7TMM - chains E and F of the 16 polymer chains in the assembly; structure by electron microscopy, 3.50 A resolution.

== Chain E ==
Protein: H(+)-transporting two-sector ATPase
Source organism: Saccharomyces cerevisiae
Notes: EC 7.1.2.2
UniProtKB: A0A6L0YX77 (A0A6L0YX77_YEASX); residues 0-616 here correspond to UniProt positions 1-617 (UniProt number = residue number + 1)
Sequence (639 residues; each row starts with the number of its first residue; numbering starts at 0):
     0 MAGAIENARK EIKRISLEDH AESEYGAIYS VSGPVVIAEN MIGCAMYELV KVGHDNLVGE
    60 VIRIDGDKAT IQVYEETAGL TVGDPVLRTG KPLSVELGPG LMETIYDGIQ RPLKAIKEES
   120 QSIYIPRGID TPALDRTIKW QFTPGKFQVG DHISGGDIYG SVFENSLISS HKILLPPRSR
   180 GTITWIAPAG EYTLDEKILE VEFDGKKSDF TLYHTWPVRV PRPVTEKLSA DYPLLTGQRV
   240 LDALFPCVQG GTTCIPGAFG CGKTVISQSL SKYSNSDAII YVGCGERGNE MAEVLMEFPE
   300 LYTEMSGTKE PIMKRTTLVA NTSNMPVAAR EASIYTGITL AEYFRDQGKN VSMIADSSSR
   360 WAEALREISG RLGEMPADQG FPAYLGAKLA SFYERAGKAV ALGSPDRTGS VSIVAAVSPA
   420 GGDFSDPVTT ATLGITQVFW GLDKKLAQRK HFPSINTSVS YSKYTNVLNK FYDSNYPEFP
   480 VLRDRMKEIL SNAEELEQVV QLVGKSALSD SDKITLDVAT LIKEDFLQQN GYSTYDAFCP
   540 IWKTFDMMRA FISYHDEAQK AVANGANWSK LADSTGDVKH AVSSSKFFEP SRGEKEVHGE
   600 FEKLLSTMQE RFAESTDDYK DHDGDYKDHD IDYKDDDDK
Not modelled in the structure: 0-23, 256-263, 418-423, 614-638
Construct notes: expression tag (617-638)

== Chain F ==
Protein: Vacuolar proton pump subunit B
Source organism: Saccharomyces cerevisiae
UniProtKB: A0A6A5Q585 (A0A6A5Q585_YEASX); residues 1-517 here = UniProt positions 1-517
Sequence (517 residues; numbered 1 to 517; the number before each row is that of its first residue):
     1 MVLSDKELFA INKKAVEQGF NVKPRLNYNT VSGVNGPLVI LEKVKFPRYN EIVNLTLPDG
    61 TVRQGQVLEI RGDRAIVQVF EGTSGIDVKK TTVEFTGESL RIPVSEDMLG RIFDGSGRPI
   121 DNGPKVFAED YLDINGSPIN PYARIYPEEM ISTGVSAIDT MNSIARGQKI PIFSASGLPH
   181 NEIAAQICRQ AGLVRPTKDV HDGHEENFSI VFAAMGVNLE TARFFKQDFE ENGSLERTSL
   241 FLNLANDPTI ERIITPRLAL TTAEYLAYQT ERHVLTILTD MSSYADALRE VSAAREEVPG
   301 RRGYPGYMYT DLSTIYERAG RVEGRNGSIT QIPILTMPND DITHPIPDLT GYITEGQIFV
   361 DRQLHNKGIY PPINVLPSLS RLMKSAIGEG MTRKDHGDVS NQLYAKYAIG KDAAAMKAVV
   421 GEEALSIEDK LSLEFLEKFE KTFITQGAYE DRTVFESLDQ AWSLLRIYPK EMLNRISPKI
   481 LDEFYDRARD DADEDEEDPD TRSSGKKKDA SQEESLI
Not modelled in the structure: 1-14, 195-206, 486-517

== Interface between chain E and chain F ==
Pairs across the interface (93; chain E residue first):
  Tyr-28(E) / Arg-71(F)
  Tyr-28(E) / Gly-72(F)  hydrogen bond (backbone-backbone)
  Ser-29(E) / Ile-70(F)  hydrogen bond (side chain-backbone)
  Val-30(E) / Tyr-49(F)  hydrophobic
  Val-30(E) / Glu-69(F)
  Val-30(E) / Ile-70(F)  hydrogen bond (backbone-backbone)
  Ser-31(E) / Leu-68(F)
  Ser-31(E) / Glu-69(F)
  Gly-32(E) / Tyr-49(F)  hydrogen bond (backbone-side chain)
  Thr-76(E) / Tyr-49(F)
  Ala-77(E) / Tyr-49(F)  hydrophobic
  Ala-77(E) / Asn-50(F)
  Gly-78(E) / Arg-48(F)
  Gly-78(E) / Tyr-49(F)  hydrogen bond (backbone-backbone)
  Leu-79(E) / Arg-48(F)
  Leu-79(E) / Tyr-49(F)  hydrogen bond (backbone-backbone)
  Leu-79(E) / Ile-70(F)
  Thr-80(E) / Phe-46(F)  hydrogen bond (side chain-backbone)
  Thr-80(E) / Pro-47(F)  hydrogen bond (side chain-backbone)
  Thr-80(E) / Arg-48(F)
  Val-81(E) / Phe-46(F)
  Val-81(E) / Pro-47(F)  hydrogen bond (backbone-backbone)
  Val-81(E) / Ile-70(F)  hydrophobic
  Val-81(E) / Arg-71(F)
  Val-81(E) / Gly-72(F)
  Leu-112(E) / Asn-140(F)  hydrogen bond (backbone-side chain)
  Leu-112(E) / Pro-141(F)
  Ile-115(E) / Asn-140(F)
  Lys-116(E) / Asn-140(F)
  Lys-116(E) / Tyr-142(F)
  Lys-116(E) / Ala-143(F)
  Ile-122(E) / Ile-139(F)
  Ile-122(E) / Asn-140(F)  hydrogen bond (backbone-backbone)
  Ile-122(E) / Ala-143(F)  hydrophobic
  Ile-122(E) / Val-322(F)  hydrophobic
  Ile-122(E) / Arg-325(F)
  Tyr-123(E) / Ser-137(F)
  Tyr-123(E) / Pro-138(F)
  Tyr-123(E) / Ile-139(F)  hydrophobic
  Ile-124(E) / Pro-138(F)  hydrogen bond (backbone-backbone)
  Ile-124(E) / Asn-140(F)
  Gly-284(E) / Tyr-309(F)
  Arg-286(E) / Gly-351(F)  hydrogen bond (side chain-backbone)
  Arg-286(E) / Tyr-352(F)  hydrogen bond (side chain-backbone)
  Arg-286(E) / Ile-353(F)
  Arg-286(E) / Thr-354(F)  hydrogen bond (side chain-backbone)
  Arg-286(E) / Glu-355(F)
  Arg-286(E) / Arg-381(F)
  Gly-287(E) / Arg-144(F)
  Gly-287(E) / Lys-169(F)
  Asn-288(E) / Tyr-146(F)
  Asn-288(E) / Pro-147(F)
  Asn-288(E) / Gly-167(F)  hydrogen bond (side chain-backbone)
  Asn-288(E) / Gln-168(F)
  Asn-288(E) / Lys-169(F)
  Asn-288(E) / Gly-320(F)
  Asn-288(E) / Glu-355(F)  hydrogen bond
  Glu-289(E) / Glu-355(F)
  Glu-289(E) / Arg-381(F)
  Glu-289(E) / Leu-382(F)
  Ala-291(E) / Arg-144(F)
  Glu-292(E) / Tyr-146(F)
  Leu-294(E) / Pro-141(F)
  Leu-294(E) / Tyr-142(F)
  Ser-322(E) / Tyr-309(F)  hydrogen bond
  Ser-322(E) / Ser-313(F)  hydrogen bond (backbone-side chain)
  Asn-323(E) / Ser-313(F)  hydrogen bond (backbone-side chain)
  Asn-323(E) / Glu-317(F)
  Met-324(E) / Pro-141(F)  hydrophobic
  Arg-329(E) / Tyr-309(F)
  Arg-329(E) / Thr-310(F)
  Arg-359(E) / Tyr-309(F)
  Arg-359(E) / Tyr-352(F)
  Glu-362(E) / Tyr-309(F)
  Glu-362(E) / Tyr-352(F)
  Glu-366(E) / Tyr-307(F)
  Glu-366(E) / Thr-310(F)  hydrogen bond
  Gly-369(E) / Val-298(F)
  Arg-370(E) / Tyr-307(F)
  Gly-372(E) / Val-298(F)
  Ala-446(E) / Tyr-404(F)
  Gln-447(E) / Tyr-404(F)
  Gln-447(E) / Ala-405(F)
  Gln-447(E) / Ala-408(F)
  Arg-448(E) / Ala-405(F)
  Arg-448(E) / Ile-409(F)
  Arg-448(E) / Asp-412(F)
  Arg-448(E) / Arg-475(F)  hydrogen bond (backbone-side chain)
  Lys-449(E) / Asn-401(F)
  Lys-449(E) / Tyr-404(F)
  Lys-449(E) / Arg-475(F)
  His-450(E) / Arg-475(F)
  Gln-527(E) / Arg-475(F)
Interface residues without a listed pair, chain E (47 interface residues in all): Ile-104, Lys-113, Thr-321, Val-326, Pro-375, Tyr-531
Interface residues without a listed pair, chain F (54 interface residues in all): Ile-145, Glu-264, Tyr-268, Gln-269, Arg-295, Gly-306, Leu-349, Lys-384

== Summary ==
The interface between chain E and chain F involves 47 residues on one side and 54 on the other, with 22
hydrogen bonds. Polar contacts include Ser-29(E)/Ile-70(F), Gly-32(E)/Tyr-49(F) and Thr-80(E)/Phe-46(F).
Here chain E is H(+)-transporting two-sector ATPase and chain F is Vacuolar proton pump subunit B, both from
Saccharomyces cerevisiae. Entry 7TMM (Complete V1 Complex from Saccharomyces cerevisiae) was determined by
electron microscopy (same publication as 7TMO, 7TMP, 7TMQ, 7TMR, 7TMS and 7TMT).
